8DGN - chains A and B; structure by X-ray diffraction, 3.16 A resolution.

== Chain A ==
Molecule: 14-3-3 protein epsilon
Organism: Homo sapiens
Reference sequence: P62258 (1433E_HUMAN); numbering as in UniProt (aligned over 1-255)
Chain sequence (258 residues; each row starts with the number of its first residue; numbers below 1 keep their minus sign (Gly-2 is residue -2)):
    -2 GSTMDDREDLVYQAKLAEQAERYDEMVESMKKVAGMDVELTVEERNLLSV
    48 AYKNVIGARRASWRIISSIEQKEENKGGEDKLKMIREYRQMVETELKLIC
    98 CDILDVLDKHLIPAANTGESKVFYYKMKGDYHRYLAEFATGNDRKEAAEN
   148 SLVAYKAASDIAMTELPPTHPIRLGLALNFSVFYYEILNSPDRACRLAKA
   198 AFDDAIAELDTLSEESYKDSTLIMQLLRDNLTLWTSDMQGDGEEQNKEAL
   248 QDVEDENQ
Unresolved in the structure: -2 to 32, 73-75, 233-255
Construct notes: expression tag (-2 to 0)
UniProt features mapped onto this chain:
  - site: Arg57 (Interaction with phosphoserine on interacting protein), Arg130 (Interaction with phosphoserine on interacting protein), Gln236, Gly237 (Microbial infection: Cleavage)
  - modified residue: Met1 (N-acetylmethionine), Lys50 (N6-acetyllysine), Ser65 (Phosphoserine), Lys69 (N6-acetyllysine), Lys118 (N6-acetyllysine), Lys123 (N6-acetyllysine), Tyr131 (Phosphotyrosine), Thr137 (Phosphothreonine), Ser210 (Phosphoserine), Thr232 (Phosphothreonine)
  - cross-link: Lys50 (Glycyl lysine isopeptide (Lys-Gly) (interchain with G-Cter in SUMO2))
  - mutagenesis: Gln236 (Q236A: Complete loss of cleavage by poliovirus protease 3C)

== Chain B ==
Molecule: Phosphorylated PEAK2 (pS826) peptide
Chain sequence (20 residues; row label = number of the first residue in the row):
    55 PPPLPQKKIVSRAASSPDGF
Unresolved in the structure: 55-65, 73-74
Modified residues: Ser69 (phosphoserine; SEP)

== Interface between chain A and chain B ==
Pairs across the interface - 23 pairs, chain A then chain B:
  Val47(A) with Asp72(B)
  Lys50(A) with Ser69(B); Asp72(B), salt bridge
  Arg57(A) with Ser69(B)
  Arg61(A) with Arg66(B)
  Lys123(A) with Ser70(B), hydrogen bond; Asp72(B), salt bridge
  Arg130(A) with Ser69(B)
  Tyr131(A) with Ser69(B)
  Gly172(A) with Ser70(B)
  Leu175(A) with Ala68(B); Ser69(B); Ser70(B)
  Asn176(A) with Ser69(B); Ser70(B), hydrogen bond (side chain-backbone)
  Val179(A) with Ala68(B)
  Glu183(A) with Arg66(B), hydrogen bond (side chain-backbone); Ala67(B), hydrogen bond (side chain-backbone)
  Leu223(A) with Ala68(B), hydrophobic; Pro71(B)
  Asn227(A) with Ala68(B), hydrogen bond (side chain-backbone)
  Leu230(A) with Arg66(B)
  Trp231(A) with Ala67(B)
Other interface residues (no listed pair), chain A (19 interface residues in all): Met124, Leu219, Ile220

== In short ==
19 residues of chain A and 7 residues of chain B are in contact; the contacts include 5 hydrogen bonds and 2
salt bridges. Polar contacts include Lys50(A)-Asp72(B), Lys123(A)-Asp72(B) and Lys123(A)-Ser70(B). Curated
annotation (UniProt) lists one mutagenesis site on chain A.
Chain A is 14-3-3 protein epsilon (Homo sapiens) and chain B is Phosphorylated PEAK2 (pS826) peptide; the
structure, 14-3-3 epsilon bound to phosphorylated PEAK2 (pS826) peptide, was determined by X-ray diffraction,
deposited together with 8DGM, 8DGO and 8DGP.
